8HAO - chains H and I of the 12 polymer chains in the assembly; structure by electron microscopy, 3.76 A resolution.

== Chain H ==
Molecule: Parathyroid hormone
From: Homo sapiens
Reference sequence: P01270 (PTHY_HUMAN); residues 1-34 here correspond to UniProt positions 32-65 (UniProt number = residue number + 31)
Amino-acid sequence (35 residues; each row starts with the number of its first residue):
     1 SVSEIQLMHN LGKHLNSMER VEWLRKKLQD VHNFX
Unresolved in the structure: 35
Construct notes: amidation (35)
Modified / non-standard residues: NH2 (amino group) at position 35

== Chain I ==
Molecule: Parathyroid hormone/parathyroid hormone-related peptide receptor
From: Homo sapiens
Reference sequence: Q03431 (PTH1R_HUMAN); residues 27-502 here = UniProt positions 27-502
Amino-acid sequence (476 residues; row label = number of the first residue in the row):
    27 DADDVMTKEE QIFLLHRAQA QCEKRLKEVL QRPASIMESD KGWTSASTSG KPRKDKASGK
    87 LYPESEEDKE APTGSRYRGR PCLPEWDHIL CWPLGAPGEV VAVPCPDYIY DFNHKGHAYR
   147 RCDRNGSWEL VPGHNRTWAN YSECVKFLTN ETREREVFDR LAMIYTVGYS VSLASLTVAV
   207 LILAYFRRLH CTRNYIHMHL FLSFMLRAVS IFVKDAVLYS GATLDEAERL TEEELRAIAQ
   267 APPPPATAAA GYAGCRVAVT FFLYFLATNY YWILVEGLYL HSLIFMAFFS EKKYLWGFTV
   327 FGWGLPAVFV AVWVSVRATL ANTGCWDLSS GNKKWIIQVP ILASIVLNFI LFINIVRVLA
   387 TKLRETNAGR CDTRQQYRKL LKSTLVLMPL FGVHYIVFMA TPYTEVSGTL WQVQMHYEML
   447 FNSFQGFFVA IIYCFCNGEV QAEIKKSWSR WTLALDFRRK ARSGSSSYSY GPMVSH
Unresolved in the structure: 27-30, 52-104, 175-176, 247-275, 394-398, 482-502
Construct notes: conflict A188 (Gly in Q03431), R484 (Lys in Q03431)
Disulfide bonds: C48-C117, C108-C148, C131-C170, C281-C351
Reported in the primary citation:
  - mutagenesis - M32A, E35A, D137A, Y167A, Y195A, R233A, L292A, Y429A, W437A, Q440A, M441A: decreased signaling with Parathyroid hormone (chain H)
  - mutagenesis - D353A, Q364A, M425A, M445A: decreased signaling
  - mutagenesis - D353A, E444A, M445A: unchanged signaling with Parathyroid hormone (chain H)

== Interface between chain H and chain I ==
Pairs across the interface - 54 pairs, chain H then chain I:
  S1(H) with Q364(I); F424(I); M425(I), hydrogen bond (backbone-backbone); T427(I), hydrogen bond (backbone-backbone)
  V2(H) with Q364(I), hydrogen bond (backbone-side chain); I367(I), hydrophobic
  S3(H) with Q440(I), hydrogen bond; M441(I); E444(I)
  E4(H) with I237(I); F288(I); M445(I)
  I5(H) with L289(I), hydrophobic; I363(I), hydrophobic; Q364(I); Y429(I)
  Q6(H) with P428(I); Y429(I); W437(I); Q440(I); M441(I)
  L7(H) with M441(I); M445(I), hydrophobic
  M8(H) with K240(I); V285(I), hydrophobic; F288(I), hydrophobic; D353(I)
  H9(H) with D353(I); S355(I); K360(I); Y429(I), hydrogen bond
  N10(H) with F184(I); W437(I), hydrogen bond
  L11(H) with F184(I), hydrophobic
  G12(H) with L354(I)
  K13(H) with L354(I)
  H14(H) with E177(I), salt bridge; E180(I), salt bridge; R181(I)
  L15(H) with L244(I), hydrophobic
  N16(H) with T33(I); K34(I), hydrogen bond (side chain-backbone)
  M18(H) with E177(I)
  R20(H) with M32(I); Y136(I)
  V21(H) with L174(I), hydrophobic
  W23(H) with Q37(I)
  L24(H) with F173(I), hydrophobic
  R25(H) with F173(I); L174(I)
  V31(H) with Y167(I)
  F34(H) with H114(I); R162(I); T163(I)
Interface residues without a listed pair, chain H (27 interface residues in all): E19, K27, L28
Interface residues without a listed pair, chain I (53 interface residues in all): I38, L41, I115, D137, F138, V171, L187, Y195, L292, W352, W361, L368, A426, T430, V432

== Overview ==
Chain H and chain I form an interface of 27 and 53 residues respectively, with 7 hydrogen bonds and 2 salt
bridges. Among the polar pairs are H14(H)-E177(I), H14(H)-E180(I) and V2(H)-Q364(I). The paper reports that
M32A, E35A and D137A of chain I, among others, reduce signaling with Parathyroid hormone (chain H); D353A,
Q364A and M425A of chain I, among others, reduce signaling; 16 substitutions were tested in all.
Chain H is Parathyroid hormone and chain I is Parathyroid hormone/parathyroid hormone-related peptide
receptor, both from Homo sapiens; the structure, Human parathyroid hormone receptor-1 dimer, was determined by
electron microscopy (same publication as 8HA0 and 8HAF).
